PDB entry 7CR6 | X-ray diffraction, 3.72 A resolution | chains C and G of the 8 polymer chains in the assembly

Chain C:
Molecule: CRISPR-associated endonuclease Cas1
Organism: Synechocystis sp. (strain PCC 6803 / Kazusa)
Notes: EC 3.1.-.-
UniProt: Q6ZEI2 (Q6ZEI2_SYNY3); numbering as in UniProt (aligned over 1-325)
Amino-acid sequence (336 residues; each row starts with the number of its first residue; numbers below 1 keep their minus sign (Gly-10 is residue -10)):
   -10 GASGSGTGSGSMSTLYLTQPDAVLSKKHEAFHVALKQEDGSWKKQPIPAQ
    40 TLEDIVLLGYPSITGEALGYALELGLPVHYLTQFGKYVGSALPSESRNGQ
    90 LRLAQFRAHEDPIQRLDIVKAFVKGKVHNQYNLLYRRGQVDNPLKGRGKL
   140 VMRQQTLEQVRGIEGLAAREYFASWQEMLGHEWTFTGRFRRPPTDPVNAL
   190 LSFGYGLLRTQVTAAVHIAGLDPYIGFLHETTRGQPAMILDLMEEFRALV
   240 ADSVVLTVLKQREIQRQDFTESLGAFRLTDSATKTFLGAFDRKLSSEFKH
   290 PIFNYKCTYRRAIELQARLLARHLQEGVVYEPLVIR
Disordered / not traced: -10 to 0
Construct notes: expression tag (-10 to 0)
From the paper describing this entry:
  - binding site for the 36-nt DNA strand (chain G): Asp10, Lys15, Lys16, His17, Gln72, Phe73, Lys75, Arg180, Arg198
  - mutagenesis - K75D, R179D, R180D, R198D, R222D: decreased binding to ssDNA

Chain G:
Molecule: 36-nt DNA strand
Sequence (36 nucleotides; row label = number of the first residue in the row):
     1 TTTTTTTTGTGCCCCTGGCGGTCGCTTTCTTTTTTT
Disordered / not traced: 1-6, 33-36

Interface between chain C and chain G:
Residue-residue contacts (10; chain C residue first):
  Ser14(C) with DG9(G), phosphate contact
  Lys15(C) with DG9(G), sugar contact; DT10(G), salt bridge to the phosphate
  Lys16(C) with DT10(G), phosphate contact
  His17(C) with DT10(G), salt bridge to the phosphate; DG11(G), salt bridge to the phosphate
  Thr53(C) with DT8(G), phosphate contact; DG9(G), phosphate contact
  Glu55(C) with DT8(G), phosphate contact; DG9(G), phosphate contact

Summary:
Chain C and chain G form an interface of 6 and 4 residues respectively, with 3 salt bridges. Polar pairs
include Lys15(C)-DT10(G), His17(C)-DT10(G) and His17(C)-DG11(G). From the paper: a binding site for the 36-nt
DNA strand (chain G) at Asp10(C), Lys15(C) and Lys16(C) among others; K75D, R179D and R180D of chain C, among
others, reduce binding to ssDNA; 5 substitutions were tested in all.
Here chain C is CRISPR-associated endonuclease Cas1 (Synechocystis sp. (strain PCC 6803 / Kazusa)) and chain G
is a 36-nt DNA strand. Entry 7CR6 (Synechocystis Cas1-Cas2/prespacer binary complex) was determined by X-ray
diffraction (same publication as 7CR8).
